PDB entry 3RSC | X-ray diffraction, 2.19 A resolution | chain A

Chain A:
Name: CalG2
From: Micromonospora echinospora
UniProtKB: Q8KNE0 (Q8KNE0_MICEC); residue numbers follow UniProt; this construct covers 1-396
Sequence (415 residues; numbered -18 to 396; the number before each row is that of its first residue; numbers below 1 keep their minus sign (Mse-18 is residue -18)):
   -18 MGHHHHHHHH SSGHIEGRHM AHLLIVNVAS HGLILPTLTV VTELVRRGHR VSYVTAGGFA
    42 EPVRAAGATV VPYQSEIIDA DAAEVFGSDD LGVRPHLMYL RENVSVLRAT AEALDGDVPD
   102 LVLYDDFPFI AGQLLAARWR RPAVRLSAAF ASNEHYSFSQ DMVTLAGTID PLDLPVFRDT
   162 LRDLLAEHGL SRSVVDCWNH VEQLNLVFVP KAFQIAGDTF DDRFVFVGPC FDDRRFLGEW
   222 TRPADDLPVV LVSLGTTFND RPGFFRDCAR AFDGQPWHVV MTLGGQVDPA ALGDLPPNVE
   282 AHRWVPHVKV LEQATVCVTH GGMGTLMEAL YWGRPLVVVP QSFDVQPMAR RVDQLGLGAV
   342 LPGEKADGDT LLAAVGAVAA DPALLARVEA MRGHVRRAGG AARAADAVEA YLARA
Unresolved in the structure: -18 to -1
Construct notes: expression tag (-18 to 0)
Modified / non-standard residues: Mse-18 (selenomethionine); Mse1, Mse79, Mse143, Mse262, Mse304, Mse308, Mse329, Mse372 (selenomethionine; parent Met)
Residues lining bound ligands:
  - Calicheamicin T0 (C0T): Leu14, Ile58, Ala63, Val66, Phe67, Pro76, His77, Mse79, Tyr80, Asp107, Phe108, Ser140, Mse143, Val144, Ala147, Thr149, Pro152, Trp179, Thr238, Phe239, Phe324, Asp325
  - thymidine-5'-diphosphate (TYD): His12, Gly13, Leu16, Arg215, Leu218, Ser234, Gly236, Thr237, Thr238, Thr263, Gly265, Arg284, Trp285, Val286, Pro287, His288, His301, Gly303, Mse304, Gly305, Thr306, Glu309, Asp325, Val326
What the authors report for this chain:
  - binding site for Calicheamicin T0: Phe67, His77, Tyr80, Asp325
  - catalytic residues: Thr238, Asp325 (proposed by the authors, not directly observed)

Summary:
Ligands of chain A: thymidine-5'-diphosphate and Calicheamicin T0. From the paper: catalytic residues Thr238
and Asp325; a binding site for Calicheamicin T0 at Phe67, His77 and Tyr80 among others.
Chain A is CalG2 (Micromonospora echinospora); the structure, Crystal Structure of CalG2, Calicheamicin
Glycosyltransferase, TDP and calicheamicin T0 bound form, was determined by X-ray diffraction (same
publication as 3OTH, 3OTI and 3IA7).
